Entry 6Z2H (X-ray diffraction, 1.80 A resolution); this record covers chains A and D of the 4 polymer chains in the assembly.

# Chain A (and D)
Molecule: ATP-citrate synthase
Source organism: Homo sapiens
Notes: EC 2.3.3.8; chain D of this document is another copy of the same molecule, construct and numbering; everything in this record applies to it too
Reference sequence: P53396 (ACLY_HUMAN); numbering as in UniProt (aligned over 836-1101)
Chain sequence (270 residues; row label = number of the first residue in the row):
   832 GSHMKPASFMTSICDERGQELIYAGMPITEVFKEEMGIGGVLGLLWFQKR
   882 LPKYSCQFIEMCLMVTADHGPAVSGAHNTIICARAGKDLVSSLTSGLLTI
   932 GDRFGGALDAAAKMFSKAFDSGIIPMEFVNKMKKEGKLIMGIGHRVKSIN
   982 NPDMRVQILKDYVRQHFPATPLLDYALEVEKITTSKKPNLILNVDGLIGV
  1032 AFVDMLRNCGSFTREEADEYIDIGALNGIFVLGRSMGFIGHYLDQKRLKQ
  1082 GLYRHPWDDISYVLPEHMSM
Not modelled in the structure: 832, 1097-1101 (chain D: 832-835, 1097-1101)
Sequence notes: expression tag (832-835)
Small-molecule neighbours: acetyl coenzyme A / oxaloacetate ion / (3S)-citryl-Coenzyme A: His-900, Val-904, Asp-933, Arg-934, Phe-935, Gly-936, Ala-938, Leu-969, Ile-970, Met-971, Gly-972, Ile-973, Gly-974, His-975, Arg-976, Arg-986, Lys-1018, Asn-1020, Leu-1021, Asn-1024, Val-1025, Asp-1026, Phe-1061, Arg-1065

# Interface between chain A and chain D
Residue-residue contacts - 67 pairs, chain A then chain D:
  His-900(A) / Arg-1085(D)
  Pro-902(A) / Ile-1091(D)  hydrophobic
  Pro-902(A) / Tyr-1093(D)
  Ala-903(A) / Arg-1085(D)
  Ala-903(A) / His-1086(D)  hydrogen bond (backbone-backbone)
  Ala-903(A) / Ile-1091(D)  hydrophobic
  Val-904(A) / Arg-1085(D)
  Ser-905(A) / Ile-912(D)
  Ser-905(A) / Leu-1083(D)
  Ser-905(A) / Tyr-1084(D)  hydrogen bond (side chain-backbone)
  His-908(A) / His-908(D)  hydrogen bond
  His-908(A) / Ile-912(D)
  His-908(A) / His-1086(D)
  Asn-909(A) / Asn-909(D)  hydrogen bond (side chain-backbone)
  Asn-909(A) / Ile-912(D)
  Asn-909(A) / Cys-913(D)
  Asn-909(A) / Ser-926(D)  hydrogen bond
  Ile-912(A) / Ser-905(D)
  Ile-912(A) / His-908(D)
  Ile-912(A) / Asn-909(D)
  Cys-913(A) / Leu-929(D)  hydrogen bond (side chain-backbone)
  Cys-913(A) / Thr-930(D)
  Arg-915(A) / Arg-934(D)  hydrogen bond (backbone-side chain)
  Ala-916(A) / Thr-930(D)
  Ala-916(A) / Asp-933(D)
  Ala-916(A) / Arg-934(D)  hydrogen bond (backbone-backbone)
  Gly-917(A) / Asp-933(D)
  Lys-918(A) / Leu-929(D)  hydrogen bond (side chain-backbone)
  Lys-918(A) / Thr-930(D)
  Lys-918(A) / Ile-931(D)  hydrogen bond (side chain-backbone)
  Ser-922(A) / Leu-929(D)
  Thr-925(A) / Leu-929(D)
  Ser-926(A) / Asn-909(D)  hydrogen bond
  Ser-926(A) / Ser-926(D)  hydrogen bond (backbone-side chain)
  Ser-926(A) / Leu-929(D)
  Leu-929(A) / Cys-913(D)  hydrogen bond (backbone-side chain)
  Leu-929(A) / Lys-918(D)  hydrogen bond (backbone-side chain)
  Leu-929(A) / Ser-922(D)
  Leu-929(A) / Thr-925(D)
  Leu-929(A) / Ser-926(D)
  Thr-930(A) / Cys-913(D)
  Thr-930(A) / Ala-916(D)
  Thr-930(A) / Lys-918(D)
  Ile-931(A) / Lys-918(D)  hydrogen bond (backbone-side chain)
  Gly-932(A) / Lys-918(D)
  Arg-934(A) / Arg-915(D)  hydrogen bond (side chain-backbone)
  Arg-934(A) / Ala-916(D)
  Arg-934(A) / Gly-917(D)
  Arg-934(A) / Gln-1081(D)  hydrogen bond (side chain-backbone)
  Arg-934(A) / Gly-1082(D)
  Arg-976(A) / Leu-1083(D)  hydrogen bond (side chain-backbone)
  Arg-976(A) / Arg-1085(D)
  Val-977(A) / Arg-1085(D)
  Val-977(A) / Trp-1088(D)  hydrophobic
  Gln-1081(A) / Arg-934(D)  hydrogen bond (backbone-side chain)
  Gly-1082(A) / Arg-934(D)
  Leu-1083(A) / Ser-905(D)
  Leu-1083(A) / Arg-934(D)
  Tyr-1084(A) / Ser-905(D)  hydrogen bond (backbone-side chain)
  Arg-1085(A) / Ala-903(D)
  Arg-1085(A) / Val-904(D)
  Arg-1085(A) / Arg-976(D)
  His-1086(A) / Ala-903(D)  hydrogen bond (backbone-backbone)
  His-1086(A) / His-908(D)
  Trp-1088(A) / Arg-976(D)
  Ile-1091(A) / Ala-903(D)  hydrophobic
  Tyr-1093(A) / Pro-902(D)
Interface residues without a listed pair, chain A (34 interface residues in all): Phe-935, Asp-1090
Interface residues without a listed pair, chain D (34 interface residues in all): His-900, Ala-914, Gly-932, Phe-935

# Overview
Chain A and chain D each contribute 34 residues to their interface; the contacts include 21 hydrogen bonds.
Among the polar pairs are Ser-905(A)/Tyr-1084(D), His-908(A)/His-908(D) and Asn-909(A)/Asn-909(D). Ligands of
chain A: acetyl coenzyme A / oxaloacetate ion / (3S)-citryl-Coenzyme A.
Both chains are ATP-citrate synthase (Homo sapiens). Entry 6Z2H (Citryl-CoA lyase module of human ATP citrate
lyase in complex with (3S)-citryl-CoA) was determined by X-ray diffraction together with 6ZNW from the same
study.
